PDB entry 8D4J | X-ray diffraction, 1.78 A resolution | chains A and B

== Chain A (and B) ==
Protein: 3C-like proteinase nsp5
Organism: Severe acute respiratory syndrome coronavirus 2
Notes: EC 3.4.22.69; chain B of this document is another copy of the same molecule, construct and numbering; everything in this record applies to it too
Reference sequence: P0DTD1 (R1AB_SARS2); residues 1-306 here correspond to UniProt positions 3264-3569 (UniProt number = residue number + 3263)
Sequence (306 residues; row label = number of the first residue in the row):
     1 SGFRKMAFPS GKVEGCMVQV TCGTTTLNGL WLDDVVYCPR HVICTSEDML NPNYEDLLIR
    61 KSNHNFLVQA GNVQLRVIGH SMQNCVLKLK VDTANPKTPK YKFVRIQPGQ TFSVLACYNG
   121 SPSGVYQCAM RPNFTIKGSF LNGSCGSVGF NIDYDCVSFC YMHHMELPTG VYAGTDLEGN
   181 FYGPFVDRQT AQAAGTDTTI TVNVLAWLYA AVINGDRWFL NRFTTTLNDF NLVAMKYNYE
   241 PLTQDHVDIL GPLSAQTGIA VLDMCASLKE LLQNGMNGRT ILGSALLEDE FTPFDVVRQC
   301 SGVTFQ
Not modelled in the structure: 301-306 (chain B: 306)
Construct notes: engineered mutation Tyr-172 (His3435 in P0DTD1)
From the paper describing this entry:
  - catalytic residues: His-41, Gly-143, Ser-144, Cys-145 (citing earlier work)
  - mutagenesis - H41M, H41T, H41Y, H163W: abolished catalytic activity
  - mutagenesis - S144A (1.8-fold), S144D, S144E, S144F (5.8-fold), S144G (2.6-fold), S144H, S144K (534.0-fold), S144L (183.3-fold), S144M (8.0-fold), S144P (523.8-fold), S144Q, S144R (478.3-fold), S144T, S144V, S144W, S144Y (7.8-fold), M165D (>14-fold), M165F (>14-fold), M165G (>14-fold), M165H (>14-fold), M165K (>14-fold), M165P (>14-fold), M165R (>14-fold), M165W (>14-fold), M165Y (41.7-fold), E166G (7.4-fold), E166H (>17.5-fold), E166I (>17.5-fold), E166K (>17.5-fold), E166L (>17.5-fold), E166Y (>17.5-fold), H172Y (13.9-fold), Q192A (6.2-fold), Q192C (7.0-fold), Q192F (3.5-fold), Q192H (8.2-fold), Q192I (5.6-fold), Q192L (4.3-fold), Q192P (7.6-fold), Q192S (8.9-fold), Q192T (9.2-fold), Q192V (9.0-fold), Q192W (8.0-fold): decreased catalytic activity
  - mutagenesis - S144A, S144D, S144E, S144F, S144G, S144H, S144K, S144L, S144M, S144P, S144Q, S144R, S144T, S144V, S144W, S144Y, M165T (29.9-fold), E166G (16.4-fold), H172Y (146.3-fold), H172Y/Q189E (281.1-fold), Q192A, Q192C (>22.2-fold), Q192F (>22.2-fold), Q192H (>22.2-fold), Q192I, Q192L, Q192P, Q192S, Q192T, Q192V (>22.2-fold), Q192W (>22.2-fold): decreased binding to nirmatrelvir
  - mutagenesis - T135I, H164N (4.2-fold), M165A, M165C, M165I, M165T, M165V, E166Q: unchanged catalytic activity
  - mutagenesis - S144A, H172Y: decreased growth
  - mutagenesis - M49I, M49L (1.74-fold), Q189E (1.9-fold): increased catalytic activity
  - contacts within the chain: Leu-141/Ser-144 (proposed by the authors, not directly observed)
  - mutagenesis - Q192F (>25.5-fold): decreased binding to PF-00835231
  - mutagenesis - Q192F (>7.7-fold): decreased binding to GC-376
  - mutagenesis - M49I, M49L, M49T, M49V: unchanged binding to nirmatrelvir
  - mutagenesis - T135I, H164N: unchanged binding to all three inhibitors
  - self-association interface (contacts with another copy of this molecule): Ser-1

== How chain A and chain B interact ==
Contacting residue pairs - 78 pairs, chain A then chain B:
  Ser-1(A) with Glu-166(B), hydrogen bond (backbone-side chain); Gly-170(B); Tyr-172(B), hydrogen bond (backbone-side chain)
  Gly-2(A) with Gly-138(B); Ser-139(B); Tyr-172(B)
  Phe-3(A) with Gly-138(B)
  Arg-4(A) with Tyr-126(B); Gln-127(B), hydrogen bond (side chain-backbone); Cys-128(B); Lys-137(B), hydrogen bond (side chain-backbone); Gly-138(B)
  Lys-5(A) with Tyr-126(B)
  Met-6(A) with Gly-124(B); Val-125(B); Tyr-126(B), hydrophobic; Ser-139(B)
  Ala-7(A) with Gly-124(B); Val-125(B), hydrogen bond (backbone-backbone)
  Phe-8(A) with Val-125(B)
  Pro-9(A) with Ser-10(B); Glu-14(B); Pro-122(B), hydrophobic; Ser-123(B); Gly-124(B); Val-125(B), hydrophobic
  Ser-10(A) with Pro-9(B); Ser-10(B), hydrogen bond (backbone-side chain); Glu-14(B), hydrogen bond (backbone-side chain)
  Gly-11(A) with Gly-11(B); Glu-14(B), hydrogen bond (backbone-side chain)
  Glu-14(A) with Pro-9(B); Ser-10(B), hydrogen bond (side chain-backbone); Gly-11(B), hydrogen bond (side chain-backbone)
  Tyr-118(A) with Gly-302(B); Thr-304(B)
  Ser-121(A) with Thr-304(B); Phe-305(B)
  Pro-122(A) with Pro-9(B), hydrophobic; Thr-304(B); Phe-305(B), hydrogen bond (backbone-backbone)
  Ser-123(A) with Pro-9(B); Val-303(B), hydrogen bond (side chain-backbone); Phe-305(B)
  Gly-124(A) with Met-6(B); Ala-7(B)
  Val-125(A) with Met-6(B); Ala-7(B), hydrogen bond (backbone-backbone); Phe-8(B); Pro-9(B), hydrophobic; Val-125(B), hydrophobic
  Tyr-126(A) with Arg-4(B); Lys-5(B); Met-6(B), hydrophobic
  Gln-127(A) with Arg-4(B), hydrogen bond (backbone-side chain)
  Cys-128(A) with Arg-4(B)
  Lys-137(A) with Arg-4(B), hydrogen bond (backbone-side chain)
  Gly-138(A) with Gly-2(B); Phe-3(B); Arg-4(B)
  Ser-139(A) with Gly-2(B); Met-6(B); Gln-299(B), hydrogen bond
  Leu-141(A) with Gln-299(B); Cys-300(B); Gly-302(B)
  Glu-166(A) with Ser-1(B), hydrogen bond
  Gly-170(A) with Ser-1(B), hydrogen bond (backbone-side chain)
  Tyr-172(A) with Ser-1(B), hydrogen bond; Gly-2(B)
  Gly-283(A) with Leu-286(B)
  Ala-285(A) with Ala-285(B), hydrophobic; Leu-286(B), hydrophobic
  Leu-286(A) with Gly-283(B); Ala-285(B), hydrophobic
  Gln-299(A) with Ser-139(B), hydrogen bond; Leu-141(B)
  Cys-300(A) with Leu-141(B)
Other interface residues (no listed pair), chain A (37 interface residues in all): Leu-115, Thr-280, Ser-284, Glu-290
Other interface residues (no listed pair), chain B (41 interface residues in all): Leu-115, Ala-116, Thr-280, Ser-284, Glu-290, Ser-301

== In short ==
The interface between chain A and chain B involves 37 residues on one side and 41 on the other, with 20
hydrogen bonds. Polar contacts include Ser-1(A)/Glu-166(B), Ser-1(A)/Tyr-172(B) and Arg-4(A)/Gln-127(B). The
paper reports catalytic residues His-41(A), Gly-143(A) and Ser-144(A) among others; S144A, S144D and S144E of
chain A, among others, reduce catalytic activity; 61 substitutions were tested in all.
Chain A and chain B are both 3C-like proteinase nsp5 (Severe acute respiratory syndrome coronavirus 2); the
structure, Crystal Structure of SARS-CoV-2 Main Protease (Mpro) H172Y Mutant, was determined by X-ray
diffraction, deposited together with 8D4K, 8D4L, 8D4M and 8D4N.
